PDB entry 2WL4 | X-ray diffraction, 1.80 A resolution | chains A and C of the 4 polymer chains in the assembly

# Chain A
Protein: Acetyl-CoA acetyltransferase
Organism: Zoogloea ramigera
Notes: EC 2.3.1.9
UniProt: P07097 (THIL_ZOORA); the construct has insertions or renumbered stretches relative to UniProt, so the offset changes along the chain: 1-10 = UniProt 2-11; 12-392 = UniProt 12-392
Chain sequence (392 residues; row label = number of the first residue in the row):
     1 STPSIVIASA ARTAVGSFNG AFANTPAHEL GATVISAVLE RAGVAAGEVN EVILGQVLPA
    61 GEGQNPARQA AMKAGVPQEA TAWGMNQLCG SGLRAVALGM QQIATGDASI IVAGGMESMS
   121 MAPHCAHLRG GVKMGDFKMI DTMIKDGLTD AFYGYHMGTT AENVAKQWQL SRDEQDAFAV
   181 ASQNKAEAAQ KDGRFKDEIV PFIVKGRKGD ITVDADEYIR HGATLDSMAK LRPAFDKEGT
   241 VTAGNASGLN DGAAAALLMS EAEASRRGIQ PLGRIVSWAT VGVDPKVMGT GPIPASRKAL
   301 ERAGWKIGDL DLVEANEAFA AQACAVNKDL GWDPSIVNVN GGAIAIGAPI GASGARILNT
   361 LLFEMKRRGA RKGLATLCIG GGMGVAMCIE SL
Disordered / not traced: 1-3
Modified residues: Cys378 (3-sulfinoalanine; CSD)
Sequence notes: engineered mutation Ala348 (His in P07097)
Small-molecule neighbours: coenzyme A (COA): Cys89, Leu148, His156, Met157, Gln183, Arg220, Ser227, Met228, Leu231, Phe235, Ala243, Gly244, Ala246, Ser247, Gly248, Leu249, Met288, Ala318, Phe319, Ile350, Cys378

# Chain C
Protein: Acetyl-CoA acetyltransferase
Organism: Zoogloea ramigera
Notes: EC 2.3.1.9
UniProt: P07097 (THIL_ZOORA); the construct has insertions or renumbered stretches relative to UniProt, so the offset changes along the chain: 1-10 = UniProt 2-11; 12-392 = UniProt 12-392
Chain sequence (392 residues; numbered 1 to 392; the number before each row is that of its first residue):
     1 STPSIVIASA ARTAVGSFNG AFANTPAHEL GATVISAVLE RAGVAAGEVN EVILGQVLPA
    61 GEGQNPARQA AMKAGVPQEA TAWGMNQLCG SGLRAVALGM QQIATGDASI IVAGGMESMS
   121 MAPHCAHLRG GVKMGDFKMI DTMIKDGLTD AFYGYHMGTT AENVAKQWQL SRDEQDAFAV
   181 ASQNKAEAAQ KDGRFKDEIV PFIVKGRKGD ITVDADEYIR HGATLDSMAK LRPAFDKEGT
   241 VTAGNASGLN DGAAAALLMS EAEASRRGIQ PLGRIVSWAT VGVDPKVMGT GPIPASRKAL
   301 ERAGWKIGDL DLVEANEAFA AQACAVNKDL GWDPSIVNVN GGAIAIGAPI GASGARILNT
   361 LLFEMKRRGA RKGLATLCIG GGMGVAMCIE SL
Disordered / not traced: 1-3
Sequence notes: engineered mutation Ala348 (His in P07097)
Bound ions: Na+ near Leu58 (its only coordinating residue here)

# Chain A / chain C interface
Residue-residue contacts (10; chain A residue first):
  Leu128(A) with Gly131(C); Val132(C), hydrogen bond (backbone-backbone); Phe137(C), hydrophobic
  Arg129(A) with Gly131(C); Val132(C); Lys133(C), hydrogen bond (side chain-backbone); Met134(C)
  Lys133(A) with Arg129(C), hydrogen bond (backbone-side chain)
  Met134(A) with Arg129(C)
  Phe137(A) with Leu128(C), hydrophobic
Interface residues without a listed pair, chain A (8 interface residues in all): Gly130, Gly131, Val132

# Overview
The interface between chain A and chain C involves 8 residues on one side and 7 on the other; the contacts
include 3 hydrogen bonds. Polar contacts include Arg129(A)-Lys133(C), Lys133(A)-Arg129(C) and
Leu128(A)-Val132(C). Ligands of chain A: coenzyme A.
Chain A is Acetyl-CoA acetyltransferase and chain C is Acetyl-CoA acetyltransferase, both from Zoogloea
ramigera; the structure, Biosynthetic thiolase from Z. ramigera. complex of the H348A mutant with coenzyme A,
was determined by X-ray diffraction, deposited together with 2WKT, 2WKU, 2WKV, 2WL5 and 2WL6.
